Entry 6VG8 (X-ray diffraction, 4.31 A resolution (low resolution: residue-level contacts below are approximate; hydrogen-bond / salt-bridge calls are withheld)); this record covers chains C and D of the 4 polymer chains in the assembly.

== Chain C ==
Molecule: 16-nt DNA strand
Sequence (16 nucleotides; each row starts with the number of its first residue):
     2 GAAGCCACAT CCTCTG

== Chain D ==
Protein: Runt-related transcription factor 2
From: Homo sapiens
Notes: fragment: DNA binding domain
UniProt: Q13950 (RUNX2_HUMAN); numbering as in UniProt (aligned over 111-233)
Amino-acid sequence (123 residues; numbered 111 to 233; the number before each row is that of its first residue):
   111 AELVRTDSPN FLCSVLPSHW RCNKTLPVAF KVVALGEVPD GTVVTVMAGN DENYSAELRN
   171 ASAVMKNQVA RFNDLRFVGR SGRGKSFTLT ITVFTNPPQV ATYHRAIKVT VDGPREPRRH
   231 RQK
Unresolved in the structure: 231-233
UniProt features mapped onto this chain:
  - natural variant: Leu-113 (L113R: In CLCD1), Ser-118 (S118N: In CLCD1; S118R: In CLCD1), Phe-121 (F121C: In CLCD1), Cys-123 (C123R: In CLCD1), Arg-131 (R131C: In CLCD1; R131G: In CLCD1; R131S: In CLCD1), Asn-133 (deletion: In CLCD1), Leu-136 (L136P: In CLCD1), Val-156 (V156D: In CLCD1; V156G: In CLCD1), Arg-169 (R169P: In CLCD1; R169Q: In CLCD1), Met-175 (M175K: In CLCD1; M175R: In CLCD1; M175V: In CLCD1), Arg-186 (R186T: In CLCD1), Phe-187 (F187S: In CLCD1), 15 further natural variant entries in UniProt

== Interface between chain C and chain D ==
Pairs across the interface (15):
  DA3(C) with Arg-193(D)
  DA4(C) with Arg-193(D)
  DG5(C) with His-129(D); Arg-193(D); Gly-194(D); Lys-218(D); Thr-220(D); Val-221(D); Asp-222(D)
  DC6(C) with Arg-190(D); Thr-220(D); Val-221(D); Asp-222(D)
  DC7(C) with Val-221(D); Asp-222(D)
Interface residues without a listed pair, chain C (6 interface residues in all): DA8
Interface residues without a listed pair, chain D (10 interface residues in all): Arg-131, Gly-192

== In short ==
The interface between chain C and chain D involves 6 residues on one side and 10 on the other.
Chain C is a 16-nt DNA strand and chain D is Runt-related transcription factor 2 (Homo sapiens); the
structure, Crystal structure of the DNA binding domains of human FLI1 and Runx2 in complex with 16-mer ...,
was determined by X-ray diffraction, deposited together with 6VG2, 6VGD, 6VGE and 6VGG.
